5VJQ - chains A and B of the 3 polymer chains in the assembly; structure by X-ray diffraction, 1.90 A resolution.

# Chain A
Molecule: HyHEL10 heavy chain Fab fragment carrying three mutations; I29F, S52T, Y53F
Organism: Mus musculus
Notes: EC 3.2.1.18; fragment: del-i; engineered mutation(s): I29F, S52T, Y53F; antibody fragment or engineered binder
Sequence (213 residues; numbered 1 to 213; the number before each row is that of its first residue):
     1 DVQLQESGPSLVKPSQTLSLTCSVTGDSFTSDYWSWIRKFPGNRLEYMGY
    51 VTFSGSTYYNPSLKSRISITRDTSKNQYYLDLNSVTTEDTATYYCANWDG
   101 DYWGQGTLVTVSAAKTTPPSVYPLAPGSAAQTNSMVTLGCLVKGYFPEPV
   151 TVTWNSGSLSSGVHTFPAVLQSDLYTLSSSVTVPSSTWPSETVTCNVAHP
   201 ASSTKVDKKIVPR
Disordered / not traced: 128-132
Disulfides: Cys22-Cys95, Cys140-Cys195
What the authors report for this chain:
  - mutagenesis - Y58F: increased binding to self

# Chain B
Molecule: HyHEL10 light chain Fab fragment
Organism: Mus musculus
Notes: antibody fragment or engineered binder
Sequence (213 residues; row label = number of the first residue in the row):
     1 DIVLTQSPATLSVTPGNSVSLSCRASQSIGNNLHWYQQKSHESPRLLIKY
    51 ASQSISGIPSRFSGSGSGTDFTLSINSVETEDFGMYFCQQSNSWPYTFGG
   101 GTKLEIKRADAAPTVSIFPPSSEQLTSGGASVVCFLNNFYPKDINVKWKI
   151 DGSERQNGVLNSWTDQDSKDSTYSMSSTLTLTKDEYERHNSYTCEATHKT
   201 STSPIVKSFNRNE
Disordered / not traced: 213
Disulfides: Cys23-Cys88, Cys134-Cys194

# How chain A and chain B interact
Residue-residue contacts - 72 pairs, chain A then chain B:
  Lys39(A) with Gln38(B), hydrogen bond
  Asn43(A) with Met85(B); Phe87(B); Gly100(B)
  Leu45(A) with Phe87(B), hydrophobic; Phe98(B), hydrophobic
  Tyr47(A) with Gln89(B); Trp94(B), hydrophobic; Tyr96(B); Phe98(B), hydrophobic
  Gly49(A) with Trp94(B)
  Tyr50(A) with Trp94(B), hydrophobic; Tyr96(B)
  Tyr58(A) with Trp94(B)
  Tyr59(A) with Trp94(B), hydrogen bond (backbone-side chain)
  Asn60(A) with Trp94(B); Pro95(B)
  Pro61(A) with Pro95(B)
  Tyr94(A) with Gln38(B), hydrogen bond; Ser43(B)
  Trp98(A) with Tyr96(B), hydrogen bond
  Asp99(A) with Leu46(B)
  Gly100(A) with Tyr36(B); Leu46(B)
  Asp101(A) with Leu46(B)
  Trp103(A) with Tyr36(B), hydrophobic; Ser43(B); Pro44(B)
  Gly104(A) with Ser43(B), hydrogen bond (backbone-side chain)
  Gln105(A) with Ser43(B), hydrogen bond (backbone-side chain)
  Gly106(A) with Ser43(B)
  Tyr122(A) with Ser121(B); Gln124(B); Ser127(B)
  Pro123(A) with Ser121(B); Glu123(B)
  Leu124(A) with Phe118(B); Val133(B), hydrophobic; Phe135(B), hydrophobic
  Ala125(A) with Phe118(B); Pro119(B)
  Pro126(A) with Phe118(B)
  Thr137(A) with Ser116(B); Phe118(B)
  Leu141(A) with Ser131(B); Val133(B), hydrophobic
  Lys143(A) with Gln124(B); Ser131(B); Thr180(B)
  His164(A) with Asn137(B); Asn138(B), hydrogen bond; Ser174(B), hydrogen bond
  Phe166(A) with Phe135(B), hydrophobic; Asn137(B); Ser162(B); Thr164(B); Ser174(B); Met175(B); Ser176(B)
  Pro167(A) with Ser162(B), hydrogen bond (backbone-side chain); Trp163(B)
  Val169(A) with Asn161(B); Ser162(B)
  Thr176(A) with Leu160(B)
  Ser178(A) with Phe135(B); Ser176(B), hydrogen bond
  Ser179(A) with Phe135(B)
  Ser180(A) with Phe135(B); Asn137(B), hydrogen bond
  Lys208(A) with Glu123(B), salt bridge
  Arg213(A) with Pro119(B); Pro120(B), hydrogen bond (side chain-backbone)
Interface residues without a listed pair, chain A (45 interface residues in all): Ile37, Glu46, Met48, Gly127, Leu138, Gly139, Thr165, Gln171
Interface residues without a listed pair, chain B (40 interface residues in all): Glu42, Lys49, Tyr50, Asp167, Thr178

# Summary
Chain A and chain B form an interface of 45 and 40 residues respectively; the contacts include 12 hydrogen
bonds and 1 salt bridge. Among the polar pairs are Lys208(A)-Glu123(B), Lys39(A)-Gln38(B) and
Tyr59(A)-Trp94(B). The paper reports that Y58F of chain A increases binding to self.
Here chain A is HyHEL10 heavy chain Fab fragment carrying three mutations; I29F, S52T, Y53F and chain B is
HyHEL10 light chain Fab fragment, both from Mus musculus. Entry 5VJQ (Complex between HyHEL10 Fab fragment
heavy chain mutant (I29F, S52T, Y53F) and Pekin duck egg lysozyme ...) was determined by X-ray diffraction,
deposited together with 5VJO.
